PDB entry 1BCC | X-ray diffraction, 3.16 A resolution | chains E and G of the 10 polymer chains in the assembly

# Chain E
Molecule: Ubiquinol cytochrome C oxidoreductase
From: Gallus gallus
Notes: EC 1.10.2.2
UniProt: P13272 (UCRI_BOVIN); residues 1-196 here correspond to UniProt positions 79-274 (UniProt number = residue number + 78)
Amino-acid sequence (196 residues; each row starts with the number of its first residue):
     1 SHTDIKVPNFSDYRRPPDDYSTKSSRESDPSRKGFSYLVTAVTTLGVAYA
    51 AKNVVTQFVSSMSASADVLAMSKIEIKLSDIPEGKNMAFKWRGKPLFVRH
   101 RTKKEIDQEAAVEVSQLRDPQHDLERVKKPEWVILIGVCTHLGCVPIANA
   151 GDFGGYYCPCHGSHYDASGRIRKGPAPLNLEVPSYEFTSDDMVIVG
Differences from the reference sequence: conflict N9 (Asp87 in P13272), P17 (Glu95 in P13272), D18 (Val96 in P13272), D19 (Leu97 in P13272), Y20 (Asp98 in P13272), R26 (Lys104 in P13272), D29 (Ser107 in P13272), P30 (Glu108 in P13272), S31 (Ala109 in P13272), V42 (Thr120 in P13272), L45 (Val123 in P13272), T56 (Ser134 in P13272)
Cystine bridges: C144-C160
Ion coordination: 2Fe-2S cluster Fe: C139, H141, C158, H161
Small-molecule neighbours: 2Fe-2S cluster (FES): C139, H141, L142, G143, C144, C158, C160, H161, G162, S163
Curated features (UniProtKB/Swiss-Prot):
  - binding site ([2Fe-2S] cluster): C139, H141, C158, H161, S163
What the authors report for this chain:
  - 2Fe-2S cluster coordination: H161

# Chain G
Molecule: Ubiquinol cytochrome C oxidoreductase
From: Gallus gallus
Notes: EC 1.10.2.2
UniProt: P13271 (UCRQ_BOVIN); residues 1-81 here = UniProt positions 1-81
Amino-acid sequence (81 residues; row label = number of the first residue in the row):
     1 GRQFGHLTRVRHLITYSLSPFEQRPFPHYFSKGVPNVWRRLRACILRVAP
    51 PFLAFYLLYTWGTQEFEKSKRKNPAAYVNDR
Disordered / not traced: 1, 80-81
Differences from the reference sequence: conflict L13 (Val in P13271), P25 (Ala in P13271), V34 (Ile in P13271), W38 (Leu in P13271), L41 (Thr in P13271), L53 (Val in P13271), L58 (Val in P13271), V78 (Glu in P13271)

# Chain E / chain G interface
Residue-residue contacts (29):
  I5(E) - I14(G)  hydrophobic
  I5(E) - Y16(G)
  K6(E) - Y16(G)
  V7(E) - Y16(G)  hydrophobic
  P8(E) - Y16(G)
  F10(E) - Y16(G)
  F10(E) - L18(G)  hydrophobic
  D12(E) - R24(G)  hydrogen bond (backbone-side chain)
  D12(E) - H28(G)
  Y13(E) - H28(G)  hydrogen bond (backbone-side chain)
  R14(E) - Q23(G)
  R14(E) - R24(G)  hydrogen bond (backbone-backbone)
  R15(E) - L18(G)
  R15(E) - E22(G)
  R15(E) - Q23(G)
  R15(E) - R24(G)  hydrogen bond (backbone-side chain)
  P16(E) - E22(G)
  P16(E) - Q23(G)
  P16(E) - R24(G)
  P17(E) - R24(G)
  D19(E) - E22(G)
  Y20(E) - R24(G)  hydrogen bond
  D29(E) - F21(G)
  D29(E) - E22(G)
  R32(E) - P20(G)  hydrogen bond (side chain-backbone)
  R32(E) - F21(G)
  R32(E) - Q23(G)  hydrogen bond (side chain-backbone)
  S36(E) - F21(G)
  Y37(E) - F21(G)  hydrophobic
Other interface residues (no listed pair), chain E (19 interface residues in all): S25, K33
Other interface residues (no listed pair), chain G (10 interface residues in all): S17

# Summary
19 residues of chain E and 10 residues of chain G are in contact, with 7 hydrogen bonds. Polar pairs include
D12(E)-R24(G), Y13(E)-H28(G) and R15(E)-R24(G). Bound to chain E: 2Fe-2S cluster. From UniProt: 5 [2Fe-2S]
cluster-binding residues on chain E. From the paper: 2Fe-2S cluster coordination by H161(E).
Chain E is Ubiquinol cytochrome C oxidoreductase and chain G is Ubiquinol cytochrome C oxidoreductase, both
from Gallus gallus; the structure, Cytochrome BC1 complex from chicken, was determined by X-ray diffraction
(same publication as 2BCC and 3BCC).
